8Z8J - chains A and C of the 5 polymer chains in the assembly; structure by electron microscopy, 3.16 A resolution.

[Chain A]
Protein: Polymerase acidic protein
Organism: Thogoto virus (isolate SiAr 126)
UniProt: P27194 (PA_THOGV); residue numbers follow UniProt; this construct covers 1-622
Sequence (622 residues; row label = number of the first residue in the row):
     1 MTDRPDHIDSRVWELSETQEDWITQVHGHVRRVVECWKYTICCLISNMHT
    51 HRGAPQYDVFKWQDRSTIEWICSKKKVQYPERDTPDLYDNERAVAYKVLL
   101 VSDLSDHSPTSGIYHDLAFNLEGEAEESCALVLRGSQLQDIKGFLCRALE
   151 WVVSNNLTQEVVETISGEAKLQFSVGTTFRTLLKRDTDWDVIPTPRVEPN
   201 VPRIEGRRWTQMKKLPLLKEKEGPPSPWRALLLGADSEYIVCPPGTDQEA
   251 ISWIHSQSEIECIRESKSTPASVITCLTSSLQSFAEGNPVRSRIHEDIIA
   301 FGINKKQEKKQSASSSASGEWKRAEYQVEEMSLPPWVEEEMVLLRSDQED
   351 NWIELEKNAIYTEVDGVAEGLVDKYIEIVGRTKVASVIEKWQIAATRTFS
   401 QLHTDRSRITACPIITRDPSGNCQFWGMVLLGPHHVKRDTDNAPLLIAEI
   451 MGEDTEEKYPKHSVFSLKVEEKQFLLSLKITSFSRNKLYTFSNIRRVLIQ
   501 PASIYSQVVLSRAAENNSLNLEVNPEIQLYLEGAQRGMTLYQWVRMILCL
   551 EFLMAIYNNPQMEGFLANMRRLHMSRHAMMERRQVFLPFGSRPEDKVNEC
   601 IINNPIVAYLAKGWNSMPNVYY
Disordered / not traced: 1
Sequence notes: conflict Glu471 (Gly in P27194)

[Chain C]
Protein: Polymerase basic protein 2
Organism: Thogoto virus (isolate SiAr 126)
UniProt: Q9YNA4 (PB2_THOGV); residues 1-769 here = UniProt positions 1-769
Sequence (827 residues; row label = number of the first residue in the row):
     1 MDREEPAESECTLRALVEEYNGACKEAPKEMSKQFTDYNTFKRYTTSKKD
    51 HAPQMRLVYSVRKPWPISMTPSKEIPLVFNGTKLKDTILDLGESKRTRAN
   101 IVVPDYWSKYGSQTSLEVVNAILYAEDLKVQRFFSTEWGEIRYGRMLPFR
   151 KPVQACPTIEEVNPASIPHTLLQVFCPQYTTLDSKRKAHMGAVEKLKRVM
   201 EPICKVQTQESAVHIARSLIDSNKKWLPTVVDHTPRTAEMAHFLCSKYHY
   251 VHTNTQDLSDTRSIDNLCGELVKRSLKCRCPKETLVANLDKITIQGRPMR
   301 EVLADHDGELPYLGICRVAMGLSTHHTMKIRSTKFSILNSDHPRIEVKKV
   351 FSLSPDVQVTIPYRRFKGKAKVYFQNDQIQGYFSCTDRQIDEIKISAPKN
   401 APLLEPLLDICYYGSFIEPGFEQTFGFYPAGKREFVDSFFMHHSKDHKAF
   451 LIHMGLDKDLSLPLSPELNWKEPALSKVCRVTELDSTVQPYTSATREFVL
   501 GETLNVYTQHENGLELLICPTEIRSTRGPLPPGTNLSGSEFIDIYQDPFS
   551 RAKSLLKSTILHAERCKEFVGNMLEEYQDPAETTVQSLVPINTWGKSAKR
   601 KLQEEITSDPDWHQCPRKRAKMSYLAIIAGSIQDRDKKQTNVPRAFMLRG
   651 SQIEYDMKATRGLVVDTTNRIIVGGETVLREGKGGPEGYVQTGVFEEQPR
   701 CYLVDTPDHGLSMGLSRFCVHSQGRYFQYEKKISIWEETDNIKATIDSQR
   751 DLKRRRDIEEMVSKRARIVLEVLFQGPGHHHHHHHHSADYKDDDDKGGWS
   801 HPQFEKGGGSGGGGSGGSAWSHPQFEK
Disordered / not traced: 1-9, 49-50, 87-96, 255-329, 485-827
Sequence notes: expression tag (770-827)
Curated features (UniProtKB/Swiss-Prot):
  - motif: Lys753 to Arg756 (Nuclear localization signal)
Reported in the primary citation:
  - mutagenesis - F134A/W138A, Q295A/D547A/I653A, D547A/F549A: decreased catalytic activity

[Chain A / chain C interface]
Contacting residue pairs (40; chain A residue first):
  Arg65(A) - Thr181(C)
  Glu69(A) - Thr180(C)
  Gln78(A) - Leu182(C)
  Tyr79(A) - Leu182(C)
  Pro80(A) - Glu467(C)
  Glu81(A) - Thr181(C)
  Glu81(A) - Asp183(C)  hydrogen bond (backbone-side chain)
  Arg82(A) - Asp183(C)
  Arg82(A) - Lys445(C)
  Arg82(A) - Asp446(C)  salt bridge
  Val94(A) - Leu475(C)  hydrophobic
  Gly112(A) - Leu475(C)
  Gly112(A) - Ser476(C)  hydrogen bond (backbone-backbone)
  Ile113(A) - Pro466(C)  hydrophobic
  Ile113(A) - Glu467(C)
  Ile113(A) - Leu475(C)
  Tyr114(A) - Leu475(C)  hydrophobic
  His115(A) - Leu475(C)
  Thr362(A) - Phe133(C)
  Thr362(A) - Trp138(C)
  Glu363(A) - Gly139(C)
  Glu363(A) - Ile141(C)
  Val364(A) - Phe243(C)  hydrophobic
  Val364(A) - Val251(C)  hydrophobic
  Val367(A) - Tyr143(C)
  His403(A) - Met55(C)
  His403(A) - Tyr59(C)
  Thr404(A) - Tyr59(C)
  Asn486(A) - Met55(C)
  Tyr489(A) - Gln54(C)  hydrogen bond
  Tyr489(A) - Met55(C)  hydrophobic
  Gln507(A) - Lys247(C)  hydrogen bond
  Leu510(A) - Tyr248(C)  hydrophobic
  Ala513(A) - Tyr143(C)
  Ala514(A) - Tyr143(C)  hydrophobic
  Ala514(A) - Gly144(C)
  Asn516(A) - Tyr143(C)
  Asn517(A) - Arg142(C)
  Asn517(A) - Tyr143(C)  hydrogen bond (side chain-backbone)
  Leu519(A) - Tyr143(C)
Interface residues without a listed pair, chain A (36 interface residues in all): Thr18, Ser66, Ala93, Ala95, Tyr361, Phe399, Ser400, Asp439, Ser511
Interface residues without a listed pair, chain C (31 interface residues in all): Gln34, Arg56, Phe134, Glu140, Tyr179, His249, His447

[Overview]
36 residues of chain A face 31 of chain C across their interface, with 5 hydrogen bonds and 1 salt bridge.
Among the polar pairs are Arg82(A)-Asp446(C), Glu81(A)-Asp183(C) and Tyr489(A)-Gln54(C). From the paper:
F134A/W138A, Q295A/D547A/I653A and D547A/F549A of chain C reduce catalytic activity.
Here chain A is Polymerase acidic protein and chain C is Polymerase basic protein 2, both from Thogoto virus
(isolate SiAr 126). Entry 8Z8J (Cryo-EM structure of Thogoto virus polymerase in transcription pre-initiation
conformation 2) was determined by electron microscopy, deposited together with 8Z85, 8Z8N, 8Z8X, 8Z90, 8Z97,
8Z98 and 3 further entries.
